6S7T - chains E and I of the 10 polymer chains in the assembly; structure by electron microscopy, 3.50 A resolution.

Chain E:
Molecule: Dolichyl-diphosphooligosaccharide--protein glycosyltransferase subunit 1
Source organism: Homo sapiens
Reference sequence: P04843 (RPN1_HUMAN); residues 1-607 here = UniProt positions 1-607
Amino-acid sequence (607 residues; each row starts with the number of its first residue):
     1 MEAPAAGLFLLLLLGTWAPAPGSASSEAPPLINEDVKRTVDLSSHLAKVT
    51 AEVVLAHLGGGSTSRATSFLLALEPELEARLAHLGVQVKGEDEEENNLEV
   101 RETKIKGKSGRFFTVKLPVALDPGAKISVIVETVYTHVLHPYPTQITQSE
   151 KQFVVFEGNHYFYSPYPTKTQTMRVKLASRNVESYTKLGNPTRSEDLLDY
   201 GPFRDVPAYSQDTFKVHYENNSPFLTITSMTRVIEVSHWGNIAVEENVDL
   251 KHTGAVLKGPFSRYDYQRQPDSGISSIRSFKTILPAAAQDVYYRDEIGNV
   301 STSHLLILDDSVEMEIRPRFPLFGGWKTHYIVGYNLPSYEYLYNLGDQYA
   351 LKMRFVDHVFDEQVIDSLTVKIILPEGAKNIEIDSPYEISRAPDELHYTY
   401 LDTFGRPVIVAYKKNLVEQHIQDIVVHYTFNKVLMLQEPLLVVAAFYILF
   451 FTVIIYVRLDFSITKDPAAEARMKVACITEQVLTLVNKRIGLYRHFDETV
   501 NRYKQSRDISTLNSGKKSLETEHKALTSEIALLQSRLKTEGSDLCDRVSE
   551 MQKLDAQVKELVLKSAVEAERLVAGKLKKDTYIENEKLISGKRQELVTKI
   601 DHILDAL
Disordered / not traced: 1-28, 103-110, 465-607
Glycans and other covalent adducts: glycan linked to Asn299
Metal / ion sites: Mg2+: Glu376, Glu438
Ligand contacts:
  - EGY ((4R,7R)-4-hydroxy-N,N,N-trimethyl-4,9-dioxo-7-[(undecanoyloxy)methyl]-3,5,8-trioxa-4lambda~5~-phosphadocosan-1-aminium), molecule 1: Thr452, Val453, Tyr456, Val457
  - EGY, molecule 2: Phe461, Ser462, Ile463
  - KZB ((2S,3R,4R,5S,6S)-2-(hydroxymethyl)-6-[(1S,2R,3R,4R,5'S,6S,7R,8S,9R,12R,13R,15S,16S,18R)-5',7,9,13-tetramethyl-3,15-bis(oxidanyl)spiro[5-oxapentacyclo[10.8.0.02,9.04,8.013,18]icosane-6,2'-oxane]-16-yl]oxy-oxane-3,4,5-triol), molecule 1: Thr403, Phe404, Leu434, Gln437, Leu440, Leu441
  - KZB, molecule 2: Thr403, Leu441, Ala444, Ala445
Curated features (UniProtKB/Swiss-Prot):
  - modified residue (N6-acetyllysine): Lys187, Lys538
  - glycosylation: Asn299 (N-linked (GlcNAc...) asparagine)
  - cross-link: Lys538 (Glycyl lysine isopeptide (Lys-Gly) (interchain with G-Cter in SUMO2))
What the authors report for this chain:
  - post-translational modification sites: Asn299

Chain I:
Molecule: Malectin
Source organism: Homo sapiens
Reference sequence: Q14165 (MLEC_HUMAN); numbering as in UniProt (aligned over 1-292)
Amino-acid sequence (292 residues; row label = number of the first residue in the row):
     1 MLGAWAVEGTAVALLRLLLLLLPPAIRGPGLGVAGVAGAAGAGLPESVIW
    51 AVNAGGEAHVDVHGIHFRKDPLEGRVGRASDYGMKLPILRSNPEDQILYQ
   101 TERYNEETFGYEVPIKEEGDYVLVLKFAEVYFAQSQQKVFDVRLNGHVVV
   151 KDLDIFDRVGHSTAHDEIIPMSIRKGKLSVQGEVSTFTGKLYIEFVKGYY
   201 DNPKVCALYIMAGTVDDVPKLQPHPGLEKKEEEEEEEEYDEGSNLKKQTN
   251 KNRVQSGPRTPNPYASDNSSLMFPILVAFGVFIPTLFCLCRL
Disordered / not traced: 1-253, 291-292
Curated features (UniProtKB/Swiss-Prot):
  - binding site (a carbohydrate): Tyr82, Tyr104, Tyr131, Phe132, Asp201
  - glycosylation: Asn268 (N-linked (GlcNAc...) asparagine)

How chain E and chain I interact:
Pairs across the interface - 18 pairs, chain E then chain I:
  Ile283(E) - Gln255(I)
  Ala286(E) - Gly257(I)
  Ala287(E) - Arg259(I)
  Ile307(E) - Arg259(I)
  Leu308(E) - Arg259(I)
  Asp310(E) - Gly257(I)  hydrogen bond (backbone-backbone)
  Asp310(E) - Pro258(I)
  Tyr339(E) - Thr260(I)
  Tyr339(E) - Pro261(I)
  Tyr339(E) - Asn262(I)
  Tyr339(E) - Pro263(I)
  Tyr339(E) - Tyr264(I)  hydrophobic
  Glu340(E) - Thr260(I)
  Arg354(E) - Val254(I)  hydrogen bond (side chain-backbone)
  Arg354(E) - Gln255(I)
  Arg354(E) - Ser256(I)
  His358(E) - Val254(I)
  Glu418(E) - Val254(I)
Also at the interface, not in a pair above, chain E (17 interface residues in all): Gly240, Pro285, Asp309, Ser311, Val312, Tyr341

In short:
Chain E and chain I form an interface of 17 and 11 residues respectively; the contacts include 2 hydrogen
bonds. Polar pairs include Arg354(E)-Val254(I) and Asp310(E)-Gly257(I). Ligands of chain E: compound EGY and
compound KZB. From UniProt: 5 carbohydrate-binding residues on chain I. From the paper: a modification site at
Asn299(E).
Here chain E is Dolichyl-diphosphooligosaccharide--protein glycosyltransferase subunit 1 and chain I is
Malectin, both from Homo sapiens. Entry 6S7T (Cryo-EM structure of human oligosaccharyltransferase complex
OST-B) was determined by electron microscopy together with 6S7O from the same study.
